PDB entry 1LES | X-ray diffraction, 1.90 A resolution | chains A and C of the 4 polymer chains in the assembly

Chain A (and C):
Name: Lentil lectin
Organism: Lens culinaris
Notes: chain C of this document is another copy of the same molecule, construct and numbering; everything in this record applies to it too
Chain sequence (181 residues; row label = number of the first residue in the row):
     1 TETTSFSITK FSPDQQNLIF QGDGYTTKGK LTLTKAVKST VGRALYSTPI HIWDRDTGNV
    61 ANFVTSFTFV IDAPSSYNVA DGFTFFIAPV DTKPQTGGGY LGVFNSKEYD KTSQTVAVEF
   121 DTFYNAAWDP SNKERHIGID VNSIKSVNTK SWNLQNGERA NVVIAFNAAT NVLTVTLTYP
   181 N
Bound ions: Mn2+: E119, D121, D129, H136; Ca2+: D121, F123, N125, D129
From the paper describing this entry:
  - binding site for alpha-D-glucopyranose: D81, G99, F123, N125
  - binding site for beta-D-fructofuranose: G97, F123, Y124, N125

Interface between chain A and chain C:
Contacting residue pairs - 28 pairs, chain A then chain C:
  T1(A) with S7(C); I8(C); T9(C), hydrogen bond (backbone-backbone)
  E2(A) with S7(C); S12(C); Q15(C), hydrogen bond; N17(C), hydrogen bond
  T3(A) with F6(C); S7(C), hydrogen bond
  T4(A) with S5(C)
  S5(A) with T4(C); S5(C), hydrogen bond (backbone-backbone)
  F6(A) with T3(C)
  S7(A) with T1(C); E2(C); T3(C), hydrogen bond (backbone-backbone)
  I8(A) with T1(C)
  T9(A) with T1(C), hydrogen bond (backbone-backbone)
  S12(A) with H51(C)
  Q15(A) with E2(C)
  N17(A) with E2(C), hydrogen bond; T48(C)
  T48(A) with N17(C); S47(C); T48(C), hydrogen bond
  P49(A) with Q16(C); N17(C)
  H51(A) with S12(C)
Other interface residues (no listed pair), chain A (21 interface residues in all): K10, P13, Q16, Y46, S47, V90
Other interface residues (no listed pair), chain C (20 interface residues in all): K10, Y46, P49, D56

Overview:
Chain A and chain C form an interface of 21 and 20 residues respectively, with 9 hydrogen bonds. Among the
polar pairs are E2(A)-Q15(C), E2(A)-N17(C) and T3(A)-S7(C). From the paper: a binding site for
alpha-D-glucopyranose at D81(A), G99(A) and F123(A) among others; a binding site for beta-D-fructofuranose at
G97(A), F123(A) and Y124(A) among others.
Chain A and chain C are both Lentil lectin (Lens culinaris); the structure, Lentil lectin complexed with
sucrose, was determined by X-ray diffraction.
